8Y5W - chains A and B; structure by electron microscopy, 2.73 A resolution.

# Chain A (and B)
Protein: Solute carrier family 13 member 1
Source organism: Homo sapiens
Notes: chain B of this document is another copy of the same molecule, construct and numbering; everything in this record applies to it too
Reference sequence: Q9BZW2 (S13A1_HUMAN); residues 1-595 here = UniProt positions 1-595
Sequence (595 residues; each row starts with the number of its first residue):
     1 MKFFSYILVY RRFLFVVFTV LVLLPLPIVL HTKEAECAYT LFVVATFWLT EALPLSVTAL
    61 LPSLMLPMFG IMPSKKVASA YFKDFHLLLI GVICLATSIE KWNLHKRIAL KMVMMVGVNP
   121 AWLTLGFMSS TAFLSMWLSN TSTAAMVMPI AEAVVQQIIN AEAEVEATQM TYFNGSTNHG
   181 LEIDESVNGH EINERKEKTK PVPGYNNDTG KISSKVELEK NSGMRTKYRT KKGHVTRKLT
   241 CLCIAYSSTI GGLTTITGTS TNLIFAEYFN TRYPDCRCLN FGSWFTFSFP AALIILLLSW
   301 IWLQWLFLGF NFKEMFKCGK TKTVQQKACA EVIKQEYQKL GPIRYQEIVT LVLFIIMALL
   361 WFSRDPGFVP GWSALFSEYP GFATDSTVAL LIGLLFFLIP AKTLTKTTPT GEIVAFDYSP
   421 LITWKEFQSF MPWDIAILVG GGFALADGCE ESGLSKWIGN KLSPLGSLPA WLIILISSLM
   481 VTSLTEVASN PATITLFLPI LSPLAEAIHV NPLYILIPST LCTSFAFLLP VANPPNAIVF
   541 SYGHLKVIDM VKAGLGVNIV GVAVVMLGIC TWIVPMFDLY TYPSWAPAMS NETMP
Unresolved in the structure: 1, 162-229, 405-411, 589-595 (chain B: 1, 167-229, 317-322, 405-411, 589-595)
Ion coordination: Na+ site 1: Ser135, Leu138, Asn140, Gly258; Na+ site 2: Thr485, Ala488, Asn490, Ala532
What the authors report for this chain:
  - Na+ coordination: Ser135, Leu138, Asn140, Gly258, Thr485, Ala488, Asn490, Ala532
  - binding site for sulfate ion: Ser139, Asn140, Thr141, Ser260
  - disease-associated variants - N174S, R237C (citing earlier work)

# Chain A / chain B interface
Residue-residue contacts - 106 pairs, chain A then chain B:
  Leu8(A) with Phe416(B)
  Val9(A) with Val414(B), hydrophobic; Phe416(B); Asp417(B); Tyr418(B)
  Tyr10(A) with Tyr418(B), hydrophobic
  Arg11(A) with Phe416(B), hydrogen bond (side chain-backbone); Asp417(B)
  Arg12(A) with Asp417(B), salt bridge; Tyr418(B), hydrogen bond (side chain-backbone)
  Phe13(A) with Leu398(B); Tyr418(B), hydrogen bond (backbone-side chain)
  Lys33(A) with Tyr379(B), hydrogen bond
  Leu53(A) with Leu398(B), hydrophobic
  Ser56(A) with Trp424(B)
  Val57(A) with Leu394(B), hydrophobic; Phe397(B), hydrophobic; Trp424(B), hydrophobic
  Leu60(A) with Ile90(B), hydrophobic; Leu394(B), hydrophobic
  Ser63(A) with Leu87(B); Leu390(B)
  Leu64(A) with Thr387(B); Leu391(B)
  Pro67(A) with Phe382(B)
  Met68(A) with Phe376(B); Thr387(B)
  Phe69(A) with Tyr379(B)
  Gly70(A) with Tyr379(B); Phe382(B)
  Pro73(A) with Phe382(B), hydrophobic
  Ser74(A) with Asp84(B), hydrogen bond; Leu87(B); Phe382(B), hydrogen bond (backbone-backbone); Thr384(B)
  Lys75(A) with Asp84(B), salt bridge
  Ala78(A) with Phe82(B); Lys83(B); Asp84(B); Leu87(B), hydrophobic
  Ser79(A) with Ser79(B); Phe82(B)
  Tyr81(A) with Phe82(B), hydrophobic
  Phe82(A) with Ala78(B); Ser79(B), hydrogen bond (backbone-backbone); Tyr81(B), hydrophobic; Phe82(B), hydrophobic
  Lys83(A) with Ala78(B)
  Asp84(A) with Ser74(B), hydrogen bond; Lys75(B); Ala78(B)
  Leu87(A) with Ser63(B); Ser74(B); Ala78(B), hydrophobic
  Ile90(A) with Leu60(B), hydrophobic
  Glu267(A) with Lys75(B), salt bridge
  Thr271(A) with Lys75(B), hydrogen bond
  Phe376(A) with Met68(B)
  Tyr379(A) with Phe69(B); Gly70(B)
  Phe382(A) with Pro67(B); Gly70(B); Met72(B); Pro73(B), hydrophobic; Ser74(B), hydrogen bond (backbone-backbone)
  Thr384(A) with Ser74(B)
  Thr387(A) with Leu64(B); Met68(B)
  Leu390(A) with Ser63(B); Leu64(B), hydrophobic
  Leu391(A) with Leu64(B)
  Leu394(A) with Val57(B), hydrophobic; Leu60(B), hydrophobic; Leu64(B), hydrophobic
  Phe397(A) with Leu53(B); Val57(B), hydrophobic
  Leu398(A) with Phe13(B); Val16(B), hydrophobic; Leu53(B), hydrophobic
  Pro400(A) with Tyr10(B), hydrophobic
  Thr403(A) with Val9(B); Tyr10(B)
  Phe416(A) with Leu8(B), hydrophobic; Val9(B); Arg11(B), hydrogen bond (backbone-side chain)
  Asp417(A) with Val9(B); Arg12(B), salt bridge
  Tyr418(A) with Val9(B); Tyr10(B), hydrophobic; Arg12(B), hydrogen bond (backbone-side chain); Phe13(B), hydrogen bond (side chain-backbone)
  Trp424(A) with Ser56(B); Val57(B), hydrophobic; Asp434(B), hydrogen bond; Ile437(B), hydrophobic
  Gln428(A) with Met431(B); Trp433(B); Asp434(B)
  Met431(A) with Gln428(B)
  Trp433(A) with Gln428(B); Trp433(B), hydrophobic; Ile437(B), hydrophobic
  Asp434(A) with Trp424(B); Gln428(B)
  Ile437(A) with Trp424(B), hydrophobic; Trp433(B), hydrophobic
Also at the interface, not in a pair above, chain A (60 interface residues in all): Val16, Pro54, Leu61, Met72, Asn270, Gly381, Ala383, Ile399, Ala415
Also at the interface, not in a pair above, chain B (56 interface residues in all): Pro54, Leu61, Ile71, Ala383, Pro400, Thr403, Ser419

# In short
60 residues of chain A and 56 residues of chain B are in contact; the contacts include 14 hydrogen bonds and 4
salt bridges. Among the polar pairs are Arg12(A)-Asp417(B), Lys75(A)-Asp84(B) and Glu267(A)-Lys75(B). From the
paper: a binding site for sulfate ion at Ser139(A), Asn140(A) and Thr141(A) among others; Na+ coordination by
Ser135(A), Leu138(A) and Asn140(A) among others.
Chain A and chain B are both Solute carrier family 13 member 1 (Homo sapiens); the structure, human NaS1
intermediate state 2, was determined by electron microscopy (same publication as 8Y5U, 8Y5X, 8Y5Y and 8Y5Z).
